PDB entry 6X9I | X-ray diffraction, 2.20 A resolution | chains A and D of the 3 polymer chains in the assembly

Chain A:
Molecule: DNA (cytosine-5)-methyltransferase 1
From: Homo sapiens
Notes: EC 2.1.1.37
UniProt: P26358 (DNMT1_HUMAN), isoform P26358-3; residues 729-1600 here correspond to UniProt positions 393-1264 (UniProt number = residue number - 336)
Chain sequence (874 residues; row label = number of the first residue in the row):
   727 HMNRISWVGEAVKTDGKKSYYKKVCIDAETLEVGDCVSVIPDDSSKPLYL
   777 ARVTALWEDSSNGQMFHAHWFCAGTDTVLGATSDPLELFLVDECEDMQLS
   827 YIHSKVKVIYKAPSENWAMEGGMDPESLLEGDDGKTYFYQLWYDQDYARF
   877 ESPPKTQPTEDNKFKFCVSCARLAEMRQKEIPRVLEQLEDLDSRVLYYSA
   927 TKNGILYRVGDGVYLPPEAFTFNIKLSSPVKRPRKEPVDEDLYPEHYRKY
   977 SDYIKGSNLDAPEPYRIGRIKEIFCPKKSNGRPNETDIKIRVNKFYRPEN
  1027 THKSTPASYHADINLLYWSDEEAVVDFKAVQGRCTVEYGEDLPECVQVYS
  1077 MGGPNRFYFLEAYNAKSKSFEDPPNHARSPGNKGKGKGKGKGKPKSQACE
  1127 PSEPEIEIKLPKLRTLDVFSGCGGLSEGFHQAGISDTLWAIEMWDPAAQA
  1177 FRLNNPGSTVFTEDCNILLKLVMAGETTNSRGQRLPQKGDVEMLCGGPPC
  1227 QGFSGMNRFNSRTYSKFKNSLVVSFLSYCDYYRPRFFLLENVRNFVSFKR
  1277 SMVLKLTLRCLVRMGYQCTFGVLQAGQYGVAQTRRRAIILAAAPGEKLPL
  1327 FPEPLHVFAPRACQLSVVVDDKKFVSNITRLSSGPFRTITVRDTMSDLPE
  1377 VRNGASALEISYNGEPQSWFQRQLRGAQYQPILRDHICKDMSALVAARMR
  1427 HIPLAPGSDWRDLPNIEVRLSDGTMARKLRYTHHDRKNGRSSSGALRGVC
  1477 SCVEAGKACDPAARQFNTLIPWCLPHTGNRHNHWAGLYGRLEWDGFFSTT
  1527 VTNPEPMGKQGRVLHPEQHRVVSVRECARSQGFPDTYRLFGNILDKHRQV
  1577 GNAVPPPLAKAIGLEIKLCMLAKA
Disordered / not traced: 727-729, 851-860, 885-887, 951-962, 1105-1135
Differences from the reference sequence: expression tag (727-728)
Bound ions: Zn2+ site 1: His793, Cys820, Cys893, Cys896; Zn2+ site 2: Cys1476, Cys1478, Cys1485, His1502
Small-molecule neighbours: S-adenosylhomocysteine (SAH): Phe1145, Ser1146, Gly1147, Cys1148, Gly1149, Gly1150, Leu1151, Ile1167, Glu1168, Met1169, Trp1170, Glu1189, Asp1190, Cys1191, Gly1223, Pro1224, Pro1225, Leu1247, Asn1578, Ala1579, Val1580
From the paper describing this entry:
  - conformationally variable residues (loop rearrangement): Pro1224 to Asn1245
  - catalytic residues: Cys1226 (citing earlier work)
  - binding site for the 12-nt DNA strand (chain D): Ser1230, Gly1231, Met1232
  - mutagenesis - H1507Y: unchanged catalytic activity on S-adenosylhomocysteine

Chain D:
Molecule: 12-nt DNA strand
Sequence (12 nucleotides; numbered 13 to 24; the number before each row is that of its first residue):
    13 GCAGGXGGCCTC
Modified / non-standard residues: PYO (1-(beta-D-ribofuranosyl)-pyrimidin-2-one-5'-phosphate) at position 18

Chain A / chain D interface:
Contacting residue pairs (42; chain A residue first):
  Tyr976(A) - DC14(D)  hydrogen bond to the phosphate
  Ser977(A) - DA15(D)  hydrogen bond to the phosphate
  Tyr979(A) - DA15(D)  phosphate contact
  Tyr979(A) - DG16(D)  hydrogen bond to the phosphate
  Lys981(A) - DG16(D)  salt bridge to the phosphate
  Cys1226(A) - PYO_18(D)  hydrogen bond to the sugar
  Gln1227(A) - PYO_18(D)  base contact
  Gln1227(A) - DG19(D)  hydrogen bond to the phosphate
  Gln1227(A) - DG20(D)  phosphate contact
  Ser1230(A) - DG17(D)  sugar contact
  Ser1230(A) - PYO_18(D)  hydrogen bond to the phosphate
  Ser1230(A) - DG19(D)  sugar contact
  Gly1231(A) - DG17(D)  hydrogen bond to the base
  Gly1231(A) - PYO_18(D)  phosphate contact
  Met1232(A) - DG17(D)  phosphate contact
  Met1232(A) - DG19(D)  base contact
  Asn1233(A) - DG19(D)  sugar contact
  Asn1233(A) - DG20(D)  sugar contact
  Arg1234(A) - DG19(D)  base contact
  Arg1234(A) - DG20(D)  base contact
  Phe1235(A) - DG20(D)  sugar contact
  Phe1235(A) - DC21(D)  sugar contact
  Arg1238(A) - DC22(D)  salt bridge to the phosphate
  Glu1266(A) - PYO_18(D)  base contact
  Val1268(A) - PYO_18(D)  phosphate contact
  Thr1309(A) - DG17(D)  phosphate contact
  Arg1310(A) - PYO_18(D)  base contact
  Arg1311(A) - DG17(D)  phosphate contact
  Arg1312(A) - PYO_18(D)  salt bridge to the phosphate
  Asn1508(A) - DC14(D)  sugar contact
  Asn1508(A) - DA15(D)  hydrogen bond to the phosphate
  Thr1525(A) - DG17(D)  phosphate contact
  Thr1526(A) - PYO_18(D)  sugar contact
  Val1527(A) - PYO_18(D)  sugar contact
  Val1527(A) - DG19(D)  phosphate contact
  Thr1528(A) - PYO_18(D)  hydrogen bond to the sugar
  Thr1528(A) - DG19(D)  hydrogen bond to the phosphate
  Gly1534(A) - DG19(D)  base contact
  Lys1535(A) - DG17(D)  hydrogen bond to the base
  Lys1535(A) - DG19(D)  hydrogen bond to the base
  Gly1577(A) - PYO_18(D)  hydrogen bond to the sugar
  Asn1578(A) - PYO_18(D)  base contact
Other interface residues (no listed pair), chain A (33 interface residues in all): Pro1224, Pro1225, Asn1529, Glu1531, Met1533

Summary:
33 residues of chain A and 9 residues of chain D are in contact, with 13 hydrogen bonds and 3 salt bridges.
Polar contacts include Gly1231(A)-DG17(D), Lys1535(A)-DG17(D) and Lys1535(A)-DG19(D). Chain A binds
S-adenosylhomocysteine. From the paper: the catalytic residue Cys1226(A); H1507Y of chain A leaves catalytic
activity on S-adenosylhomocysteine unchanged.
Chain A is DNA (cytosine-5)-methyltransferase 1 (Homo sapiens) and chain D is a 12-nt DNA strand; the
structure, Human DNMT1(729-1600) Bound to Zebularine-Containing 12mer dsDNA, was determined by X-ray
diffraction, deposited together with 6X9J and 6X9K.
